Entry 4X65 (X-ray diffraction, 3.35 A resolution); this record covers chains A and O of the 23 polymer chains in the assembly.

== Chain A ==
Molecule: 16S rRNA
From: Thermus thermophilus HB8
Sequence (1522 nucleotides; row label = number of the first residue in the row; note: 42 numbers in that range are skipped by the numbering (no residue carries them; nothing is unmodelled there); a row labelled like 190A-190L holds insertion residues (190A, then the next letters in order); numbering starts at 0):
     0 UUUGUUGGAGAGUUUGAUCCUGGCUCAGGGUGAACGCUGGCGGCGUGCCU
    50 AAGACAUGCAAGUCGUGCGGG
    73 CCGCGGGGUUUU
    88 ACUCCG
    95 UGGUC
   101 AGCGGCGGACGGGUGAGUAACGCGUGGGU
  129A G
   130 ACCUACCCGGAAGAGGGGGACAACCCGGGGAAACUCGGGCUAAUCCCCCA
   180 UGUGGACCCGC
190A-190L CCCUUGGGGUGU
   191 GUCCAAAGGGCUUU
   216 GCCCGCUUCCGGAUGGGCCCGCGUCCCAUCAGCUAGUUGGUGGGGUAAUG
   266 GCCCACCAAGGCGACGACGGGUAGCCGGUCUGAGAGGAUGGCCGGCCACA
   316 GGGGCACUGAGACACGGGCCCCACUCCUACGGGAGGCAGCAGUUAGGAAU
   366 CUUCCGCAAUGGGCGCAAGCCUGACGGAGCGACGCCGCUUGGAGGAAGAA
   416 GCCCUUCGGGGUGUAAACUCCUGAA
   442 CCCGGGACGAAACCCCCGACGA
   474 GGGGACUGACGGUACCGGG
   494 GUAAUAGCGCCGGCCAACUCCGUGCCAGCAGCCGCGGUAAUACGGAGGGC
   544 GCGAGCGUUACCCGGAUUCACUGGGCGUAAAGGGCGUGUAGGCGGCCUGG
   594 GGCGUCCCAUGUGAAAGACCACGGCUCAACCGUGGGGGAGCGUGGGAUAC
   644 GCUCAGGCUAGACGGUGGGAGAGGGUGGUGGAAUUCCCGGAGUAGCGGUG
   694 AAAUGCGCAGAUACCGGGAGGAACGCCGAUGGCGAAGGCAGCCACCUGGU
   744 CCACCCGUGACGCUGAGGCGCGAAAGCGUGGGGAGCAAACCGGAUUAGAU
   794 ACCCGGGUAGUCCACGCCCUAAACGAUGCGCGCUAGGUCUCUGGGUCU
   848 CCUGGGGGCCGAAGCUAACGCGUUAAGCGCGCCGCCUGGGGAGUACGGCC
   898 GCAAGGCUGAAACUCAAAGGAAUUGACGGGGGCCCGCACAAGCGGUGGAG
   948 CAUGUGGUUUAAUUCGAAGXAACGCGAAGAACCUUACCAGGCCUUGACAU
   998 GCUAGG
 1003A G
  1004 AACCCGGGUGAAAGCCUGGGGUGCCCC
1030A-1030D GCGA
  1031 GGGGAGCCCUAGCACAGGUGCUGCAUGGCCGUCGUCAGCUCGUGCCGUGA
  1081 GGUGUUGGGUUAAGUCCCGCAACGAGCGCAACCCCCGCCGUUAGUUGCCA
  1131 GCGGUUCGGCCGGGCACUCUAACGGGACUGCCCGCGAAA
  1171 GCGGGAGGAAGGAGGGGACGACGUCUGGUCAGCAUGGCCCUUACGGCCUG
  1221 GGCGACACACGUGCUACAAUGCCCACUACAAAGCGAUGCCACCCGGCAAC
  1271 GGGGAGCUAAUCGCAAAAAGGUGGGCCCAGUUCGGAUUGGGGUCUGCAAC
  1321 CCGACCCCAUGAAGCCGGAAUCGCUAGUAAUCGCGGAUCAG
 1361A C
  1362 CAUGCCGCGGUGAAUACGUUCCCGGGCCUUGUACACACXGCCXGUXACGC
  1412 CAUGGGAGCGGGCUCUACCCGAAGUCGCCGGG
  1446 AGCCUACGGG
  1459 CAGGCGCCGAGGGUAGGGCCCGUGACUGGGGCGAAGUCGUAACAAGGUAG
  1509 CUGUACCGGAAGGUGCGGCUGGAUCCACUCCUUUCU
Disordered / not traced: 0-4, 1534-1538
Construct notes: conflict C1534 (A132811 in 55771382), A1535 (C132812 in 55771382)
Modified / non-standard residues: PSU (pseudouridine-5'-monophosphate) at position 516, 7MG (7N-methyl-8-hydroguanosine-5'-monophosphate) at position 527, M2G (N2-dimethylguanosine-5'-monophosphate) at position 966, 5MC (5-methylcytidine-5'-monophosphate) at position 967, 2MG (2N-methylguanosine-5'-monophosphate) at position 1207, 5MC (5-methylcytidine-5'-monophosphate) at position 1400, 4OC (4n,o2'-methylcytidine-5'-monophosphate) at position 1402, 5MC (5-methylcytidine-5'-monophosphate) at position 1404, 5MC (5-methylcytidine-5'-monophosphate) at position 1407, UR3 (3-methyluridine-5'-monophoshate) at position 1498, MA6 (6N-dimethyladenosine-5'-monophoshate) at position 1518, MA6 (6N-dimethyladenosine-5'-monophoshate) at position 1519, PSU (pseudouridine-5'-monophosphate) at position 1540, PSU (pseudouridine-5'-monophosphate) at position 1541
Ion coordination: Mg2+ site 1: G6 (shared with 1 residue of chain D); Mg2+ site 2 near U12 (its only coordinating residue here); K+ site 1 near U14 (its only coordinating residue here); Mg2+ site 3 near G21 (its only coordinating residue here); Mg2+ site 4: G46, G394; Mg2+ site 5 near C48 (its only coordinating residue here); Mg2+ site 6 near A53 (its only coordinating residue here); Mg2+ site 7: G61, U62; Mg2+ site 8: G70, U98; Mg2+ site 9: U83, C1543; Mg2+ site 10 near G107 (its only coordinating residue here); Mg2+ site 11 near A109 (its only coordinating residue here); 101 more Mg2+ sites not listed; 20 more K+ sites not listed
Residues lining bound ligands:
  - paromomycin (PAR), molecule 1: G31, C47, C48, A50, A51, G52, A53, G113, U114, G115, A353, C355, A356, U358, U359, A360, G361, U365, C366
  - paromomycin (PAR), molecule 2: G567, G568, C569, G570, G575, G821, C822, C862, U863, G874, C875, C879
  - paromomycin (PAR), molecule 3: G610, A611, C613, A614, A622, C623, C624, G625, U626
  - paromomycin (PAR), molecule 4: G661, G662, A663, G664, A665, G666, G667, U740, G741, G742, U743
  - paromomycin (PAR), molecule 5: U669, G670, G671, U672, G673, G714, A715, A716, C717, C805, C806
  - paromomycin (PAR), molecule 6: 5MC_1404, G1405, U1406, 5MC_1407, A1408, C1409, G1489, C1490, G1491, A1492, A1493, G1494, U1495, C1496

== Chain O ==
Protein: 30S ribosomal protein S15
From: Thermus thermophilus (strain HB8 / ATCC 27634 / DSM 579)
Reference sequence: Q5SJ76 (RS15_THET8); residues 2-89 here = UniProt positions 2-89
Amino-acid sequence (88 residues; numbered 2 to 89; the number before each row is that of its first residue):
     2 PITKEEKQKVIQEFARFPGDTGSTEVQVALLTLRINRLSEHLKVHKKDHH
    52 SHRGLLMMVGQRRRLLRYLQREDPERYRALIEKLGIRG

== How chain A and chain O interact ==
Pairs across the interface (70; chain A residue first):
  G579(A) - Arg54(O)  hydrogen bond to the sugar
  U580(A) - Arg54(O)  salt bridge to the phosphate
  U580(A) - Leu57(O)  sugar contact
  U580(A) - Met58(O)  sugar contact
  G581(A) - Gly61(O)  phosphate contact
  G581(A) - Arg64(O)  hydrogen bond to the phosphate
  G581(A) - Arg65(O)  salt bridge to the phosphate
  U582(A) - Arg64(O)  salt bridge to the phosphate
  U582(A) - Arg68(O)  salt bridge to the phosphate
  C656(A) - Gln28(O)  hydrogen bond to the sugar
  C656(A) - Gln62(O)  sugar contact
  G657(A) - Thr22(O)  hydrogen bond to the sugar
  G657(A) - Gly23(O)  sugar contact
  G657(A) - Gln28(O)  sugar contact
  G657(A) - Leu31(O)  phosphate contact
  G658(A) - Lys8(O)  salt bridge to the phosphate
  G658(A) - Ile12(O)  phosphate contact
  G658(A) - Thr22(O)  sugar contact
  G658(A) - Leu31(O)  phosphate contact
  U659(A) - Lys8(O)  salt bridge to the phosphate
  U659(A) - Gln9(O)  hydrogen bond to the phosphate
  G660(A) - Lys5(O)  salt bridge to the phosphate
  G666(A) - His51(O)  sugar contact
  G666(A) - Ser52(O)  base contact
  G667(A) - His42(O)  base contact
  G667(A) - Asp49(O)  hydrogen bond to the sugar
  G667(A) - His50(O)  sugar contact
  G667(A) - His51(O)  sugar contact
  G668(A) - His46(O)  sugar contact
  G668(A) - Lys48(O)  sugar contact
  G668(A) - Asp49(O)  sugar contact
  U669(A) - His46(O)  hydrogen bond to the sugar
  A728(A) - Arg54(O)  salt bridge to the phosphate
  A729(A) - His51(O)  base contact
  G730(A) - His51(O)  hydrogen bond to the base
  C739(A) - Pro2(O)  phosphate contact
  C739(A) - His42(O)  hydrogen bond to the sugar
  U740(A) - Pro2(O)  phosphate contact
  U740(A) - Arg38(O)  phosphate contact
  U740(A) - Leu39(O)  sugar contact
  U740(A) - His42(O)  hydrogen bond to the sugar
  U740(A) - Ser52(O)  hydrogen bond to the sugar
  G741(A) - Arg35(O)  salt bridge to the phosphate
  G741(A) - Leu39(O)  sugar contact
  G741(A) - His51(O)  sugar contact
  G741(A) - Ser52(O)  sugar contact
  G741(A) - Gly55(O)  sugar contact
  G742(A) - Arg35(O)  salt bridge to the phosphate
  G742(A) - Met58(O)  sugar contact
  C749(A) - Thr22(O)  base contact
  G750(A) - Phe18(O)  phosphate contact
  G750(A) - Asp21(O)  hydrogen bond to the sugar
  G750(A) - Thr22(O)  sugar contact
  G750(A) - Gly23(O)  hydrogen bond to the sugar
  G750(A) - Gln28(O)  base contact
  U751(A) - Phe18(O)  phosphate contact
  U751(A) - Gly23(O)  sugar contact
  U751(A) - Ser24(O)  sugar contact
  U751(A) - Thr25(O)  sugar contact
  G752(A) - Tyr69(O)  hydrogen bond to the phosphate
  A753(A) - Tyr69(O)  hydrogen bond to the phosphate
  C754(A) - Arg65(O)  sugar contact
  C754(A) - Leu66(O)  sugar contact
  C754(A) - Tyr69(O)  sugar contact
  C754(A) - Arg72(O)  salt bridge to the phosphate
  G755(A) - Arg65(O)  salt bridge to the phosphate
  G763(A) - His53(O)  sugar contact
  C764(A) - His50(O)  sugar contact
  C808(A) - Lys48(O)  phosphate contact
  G809(A) - Lys48(O)  salt bridge to the phosphate
Other interface residues (no listed pair), chain A (33 interface residues in all): G727, G765
Other interface residues (no listed pair), chain O (39 interface residues in all): Gly20, Met59, Glu73

== Summary ==
Chain A and chain O form an interface of 33 and 39 residues respectively; the contacts include 15 hydrogen
bonds and 13 salt bridges. Among the polar pairs are G730(A)-His51(O), G579(A)-Arg54(O) and C656(A)-Gln28(O).
Bound to chain A: 6 copies of paromomycin.
Here chain A is 16S rRNA (Thermus thermophilus HB8) and chain O is 30S ribosomal protein S15 (Thermus
thermophilus (strain HB8 / ATCC 27634 / DSM 579)). Entry 4X65 (Crystal Structure of 30S ribosomal subunit from
Thermus thermophilus) was determined by X-ray diffraction together with 4X62, 4X64 and 4X66 from the same
study.
